6XQF - chain A; structure by X-ray diffraction, 1.58 A resolution.

== Chain A ==
Molecule: GH16 family protein
From: uncultured bacterium
Notes: EC 3.2.1.39
UniProt: A0A0B5H9B3 (A0A0B5H9B3_9BACT); residues 2-266 here correspond to UniProt positions 1-265 (UniProt number = residue number - 1)
Chain sequence (269 residues; each row starts with the number of its first residue; numbers below 1 keep their minus sign (Gly-2 is residue -2)):
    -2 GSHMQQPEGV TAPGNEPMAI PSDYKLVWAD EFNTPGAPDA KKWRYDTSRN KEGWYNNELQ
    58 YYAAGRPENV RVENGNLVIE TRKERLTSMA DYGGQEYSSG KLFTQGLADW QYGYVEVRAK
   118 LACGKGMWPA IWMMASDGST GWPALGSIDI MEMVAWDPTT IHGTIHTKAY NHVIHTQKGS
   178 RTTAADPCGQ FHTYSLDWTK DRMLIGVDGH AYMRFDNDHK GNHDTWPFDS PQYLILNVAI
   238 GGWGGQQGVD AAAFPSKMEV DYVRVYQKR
Not modelled in the structure: -2 to 7, 266
Differences from the reference sequence: expression tag (-2 to 1); engineered mutation Ser144 (Glu143 in A0A0B5H9B3)
Disulfides: Cys120-Cys185
Bound ions: Ca2+: Glu28, Gly72, Asp258
What the authors report for this chain:
  - catalytic residues: Asp146 (proposed by the authors, not directly observed)
  - specificity-determining residues: Trp129 (from molecular simulation)

== Overview ==
Glu28, Gly72 and Asp258 form the Ca2+ site. From the paper: the catalytic residue Asp146; the specificity
determinant Trp129.
Chain A is GH16 family protein (uncultured bacterium); the structure, Crystal structure of SCLam E144S mutant,
a non-specific endo-beta-1,3(4)-glucanase from family GH16, co-crystallized with
1,3-beta-D-cellotriosyl-glucose, presenting ..., was determined by X-ray diffraction together with 6XOF, 6XQG,
6XQH, 6XQL and 6XQM from the same study.
